PDB entry 7XCH | electron microscopy, 3.40 A resolution | chains A and B of the 5 polymer chains in the assembly

== Chain A (and B) ==
Molecule: Spike glycoprotein
Source organism: Severe acute respiratory syndrome coronavirus 2
Notes: chain B of this document is another copy of the same molecule, construct and numbering; everything in this record applies to it too
Reference sequence: P0DTC2 (SPIKE_SARS2); aligned to UniProt positions 14-1208 over residues 14-1208
Sequence (1240 residues; row label = number of the first residue in the row; note: 9 numbers in that range are skipped by the numbering (no residue carries them; nothing is unmodelled there); a row labelled like 210A-210F holds insertion residues (210A, then the next letters in order)):
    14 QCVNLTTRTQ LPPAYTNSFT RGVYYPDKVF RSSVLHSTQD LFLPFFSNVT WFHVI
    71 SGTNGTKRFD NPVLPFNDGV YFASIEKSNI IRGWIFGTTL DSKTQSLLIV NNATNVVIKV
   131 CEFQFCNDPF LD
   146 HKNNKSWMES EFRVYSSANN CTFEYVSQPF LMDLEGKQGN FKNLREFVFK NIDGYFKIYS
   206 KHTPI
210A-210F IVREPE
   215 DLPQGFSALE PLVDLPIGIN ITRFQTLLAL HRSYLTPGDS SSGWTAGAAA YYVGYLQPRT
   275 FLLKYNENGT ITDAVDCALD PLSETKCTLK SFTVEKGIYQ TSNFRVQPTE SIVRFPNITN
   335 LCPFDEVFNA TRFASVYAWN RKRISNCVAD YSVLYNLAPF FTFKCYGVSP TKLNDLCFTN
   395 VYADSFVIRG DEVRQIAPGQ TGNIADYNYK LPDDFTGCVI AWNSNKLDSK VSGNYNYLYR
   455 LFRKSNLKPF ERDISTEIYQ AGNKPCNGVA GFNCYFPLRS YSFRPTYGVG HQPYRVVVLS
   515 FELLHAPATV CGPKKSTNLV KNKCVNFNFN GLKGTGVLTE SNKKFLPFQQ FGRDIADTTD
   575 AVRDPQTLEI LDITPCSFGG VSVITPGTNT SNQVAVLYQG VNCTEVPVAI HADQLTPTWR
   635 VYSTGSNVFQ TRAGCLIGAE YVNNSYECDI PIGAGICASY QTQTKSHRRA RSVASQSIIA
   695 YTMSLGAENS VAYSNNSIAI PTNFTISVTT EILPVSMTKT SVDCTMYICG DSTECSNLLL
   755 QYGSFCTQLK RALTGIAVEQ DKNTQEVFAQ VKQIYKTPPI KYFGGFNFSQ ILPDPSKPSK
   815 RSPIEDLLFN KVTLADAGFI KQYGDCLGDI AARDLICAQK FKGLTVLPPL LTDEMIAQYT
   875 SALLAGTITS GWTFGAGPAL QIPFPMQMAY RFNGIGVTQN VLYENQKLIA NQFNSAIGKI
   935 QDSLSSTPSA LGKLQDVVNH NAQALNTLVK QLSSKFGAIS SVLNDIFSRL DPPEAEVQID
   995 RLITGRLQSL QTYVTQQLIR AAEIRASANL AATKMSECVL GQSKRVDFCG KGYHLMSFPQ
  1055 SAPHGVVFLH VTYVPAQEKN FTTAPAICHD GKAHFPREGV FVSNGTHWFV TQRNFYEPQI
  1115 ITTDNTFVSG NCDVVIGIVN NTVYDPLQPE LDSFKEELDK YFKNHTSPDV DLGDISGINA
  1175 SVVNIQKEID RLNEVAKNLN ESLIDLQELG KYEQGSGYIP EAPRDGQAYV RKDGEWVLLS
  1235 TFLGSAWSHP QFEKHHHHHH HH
Not modelled in the structure: 71-76, 146-152, 177-184, 210A-210F, 248-256, 677-689, 828-847, 1148-1256 (chain B: 71-76, 146-152, 177-184, 210A-210F, 248-256, 677-689, 828-844, 1148-1256)
Differences from the reference sequence: variant Val67 (Ala in P0DTC2), Ile95 (Thr in P0DTC2), Asp142 (Tyr145 in P0DTC2), Ile210A (Leu212 in P0DTC2), Asp339 (Gly in P0DTC2), Leu371 (Ser in P0DTC2), Pro373 (Ser in P0DTC2), Phe375 (Ser in P0DTC2), Asn417 (Lys in P0DTC2), Lys440 (Asn in P0DTC2), Ser446 (Gly in P0DTC2), Asn477 (Ser in P0DTC2), Lys478 (Thr in P0DTC2), Ala484 (Glu in P0DTC2), Arg493 (Gln in P0DTC2), Ser496 (Gly in P0DTC2), Arg498 (Gln in P0DTC2), Tyr501 (Asn in P0DTC2), His505 (Tyr in P0DTC2), Lys547 (Thr in P0DTC2), Gly614 (Asp in P0DTC2), Tyr655 (His in P0DTC2), Lys679 (Asn in P0DTC2), His681 (Pro in P0DTC2), Lys764 (Asn in P0DTC2), Tyr796 (Asp in P0DTC2), Pro817 (Phe in P0DTC2), Lys856 (Asn in P0DTC2), His954 (Gln in P0DTC2), Lys969 (Asn in P0DTC2), Phe981 (Leu in P0DTC2); insertion (210D-210F); engineered mutation Pro892 (Ala in P0DTC2), Pro899 (Ala in P0DTC2), Pro942 (Ala in P0DTC2), Pro986 (Lys in P0DTC2), Pro987 (Val in P0DTC2); expression tag (1209-1256)
UniProt features mapped onto this chain:
  - region: Asn280 to Cys301 (Putative superantigen), Arg403 to Asp405 (Integrin-binding motif), Asn448 to Phe456 (Immunodominant HLA epitope recognized by the CD8+), Ser816 to Tyr837 (Fusion peptide 1), Lys835 to Phe855 (Fusion peptide 2), Asp1163 to Glu1202 (Heptad repeat 2)
  - site (Cleavage): Arg685, Ser686, Arg815, Ser816
  - glycosylation: Asn17 (N-linked (GlcNAc...) (complex) asparagine), Asn61 (N-linked (GlcNAc...) (hybrid) asparagine), Asn74 (N-linked (GlcNAc...) (complex) asparagine), Asn122 (N-linked (GlcNAc...) (hybrid) asparagine), Asn149 (N-linked (GlcNAc...) (complex) asparagine), Asn165 (N-linked (GlcNAc...) (complex) asparagine), Asn234 (N-linked (GlcNAc...) (high mannose) asparagine), Asn282 (N-linked (GlcNAc...) (complex) asparagine), Thr323 (O-linked (GalNAc) threonine), Ser325 (O-linked (HexNAc...) serine), Asn331 (N-linked (GlcNAc...) (complex) asparagine), Asn343 (N-linked (GlcNAc...) (complex) asparagine), Asn603 (N-linked (GlcNAc...) (hybrid) asparagine), Asn616 (N-linked (GlcNAc...) (complex) asparagine), Asn657 (N-linked (GlcNAc...) (complex) asparagine), Thr676 (O-linked (GlcNAc...) threonine), Thr678 (O-linked (GlcNAc...) threonine), Asn709 (N-linked (GlcNAc...) (high mannose) asparagine), Asn717 (N-linked (GlcNAc...) (hybrid) asparagine), Asn801 (N-linked (GlcNAc...) (hybrid) asparagine) and 6 more in UniProt
Disulfides: Cys15-Cys136, Cys131-Cys166, Cys291-Cys301, Cys336-Cys361, Cys379-Cys432, Cys391-Cys525, Cys480-Cys488, Cys538-Cys590, Cys617-Cys649, Cys662-Cys671, Cys738-Cys760, Cys743-Cys749, Cys1032-Cys1043, Cys1082-Cys1126
Covalently attached groups: N-acetylglucosamine (NAG) linked to Asn17, Asn61, Asn122, Asn282, Asn331, Asn616, Asn709, Asn717, Asn801, Asn1074, Asn1098, Asn1134

== Chain A / chain B interface ==
Contacting residue pairs (126):
  Gln314(A) with Lys764(B)
  Asn317(A) with Asp737(B), hydrogen bond
  Arg319(A) with Thr739(B); Met740(B); Asp745(B), salt bridge
  Arg357(A) with Thr167(B), hydrogen bond (side chain-backbone); Glu169(B), salt bridge
  Pro521(A) with Tyr200(B); Pro230(B), hydrophobic
  Asn556(A) with Ala845(B)
  Lys557(A) with Ala846(B)
  Phe559(A) with Phe43(B), hydrophobic
  Leu560(A) with Thr284(B)
  Phe562(A) with Tyr38(B), hydrophobic; Asp40(B); Lys41(B); Glu224(B); Pro225(B), hydrophobic
  Gln563(A) with Lys41(B); Val42(B), hydrogen bond (side chain-backbone); Phe43(B)
  Gln564(A) with Lys41(B), hydrogen bond (backbone-backbone)
  Phe565(A) with Lys41(B); Phe43(B), hydrogen bond (backbone-backbone)
  Gly566(A) with Phe43(B)
  Arg567(A) with Val42(B); Phe43(B), hydrogen bond (backbone-backbone); Arg44(B)
  Asp568(A) with Ala852(B)
  Ile569(A) with Val47(B), hydrophobic; Leu849(B), hydrophobic
  Ala570(A) with Ala852(B), hydrophobic; Val963(B)
  Thr572(A) with Lys856(B)
  Asp574(A) with Arg847(B)
  Ile587(A) with Arg847(B), hydrogen bond (backbone-side chain)
  Thr588(A) with Arg847(B); Phe855(B)
  Pro589(A) with Arg847(B); Phe855(B), hydrophobic
  Phe592(A) with Met740(B), hydrophobic; Lys854(B); Gly857(B)
  Pro665(A) with Leu864(B), hydrophobic
  Gly667(A) with Leu864(B)
  Ala668(A) with Pro863(B), hydrogen bond (backbone-backbone); Leu864(B); Thr866(B)
  Gly669(A) with Leu864(B), hydrogen bond (backbone-backbone); Thr866(B); Met869(B)
  Thr696(A) with Met869(B)
  Leu699(A) with Met869(B), hydrophobic; Gln872(B); Tyr873(B)
  Ala701(A) with Lys786(B); Gln787(B); Ile788(B), hydrogen bond (backbone-backbone)
  Glu702(A) with Ile788(B); Lys790(B)
  Asn703(A) with Ile788(B), hydrogen bond (backbone-backbone); Tyr789(B); Lys790(B), hydrogen bond (backbone-backbone)
  Val705(A) with Tyr789(B), hydrophobic; Ala893(B), hydrophobic; Gln895(B)
  Ala706(A) with Gln895(B)
  Tyr707(A) with Pro792(B), hydrophobic; Phe797(B), hydrophobic; Thr883(B); Ile896(B); Pro897(B), hydrophobic; Phe898(B)
  Ser708(A) with Pro897(B)
  Asn709(A) with Pro897(B)
  Ser711(A) with Gln895(B); Pro897(B)
  Ile712(A) with Gln895(B); Ile896(B), hydrophobic
  Ala713(A) with Leu894(B), hydrophobic; Gln895(B), hydrogen bond (backbone-backbone)
  Pro715(A) with Leu894(B)
  Gln957(A) with Arg765(B)
  Lys964(A) with Ser758(B)
  Ser968(A) with Gln755(B); Tyr756(B), hydrogen bond (side chain-backbone); Gly757(B)
  Lys969(A) with Gln755(B), hydrogen bond (backbone-backbone)
  Phe970(A) with Gln755(B), hydrogen bond (backbone-backbone); Tyr756(B), hydrogen bond (backbone-side chain)
  Gly971(A) with Gln755(B); Tyr756(B)
  Asp985(A) with Gly413(B)
  Pro987(A) with Asp427(B)
  Arg995(A) with Asp994(B), salt bridge
  Gln1002(A) with Gln1002(B), hydrogen bond
  Thr1006(A) with Gln1005(B)
  Glu1017(A) with Arg1019(B), salt bridge
  Arg1039(A) with Glu1031(B), salt bridge; Arg1039(B)
  Val1040(A) with Ser1030(B)
  Asp1041(A) with Gly889(B)
  Lys1045(A) with Gly889(B); Ala890(B); Gly891(B)
  Gly1046(A) with Ala890(B)
  Tyr1047(A) with Ala890(B), hydrophobic
  Pro1069(A) with Ala890(B); Pro892(B)
  Glu1072(A) with Leu894(B)
  Asn1074(A) with Gln895(B), hydrogen bond
  Thr1077(A) with Met900(B)
  Ala1078(A) with Met900(B)
  Pro1079(A) with Met900(B); Tyr917(B), hydrophobic
  Phe1089(A) with Gln913(B); Tyr917(B), hydrophobic
  Pro1090(A) with Gln913(B)
  Val1094(A) with Tyr904(B)
  Arg1107(A) with Tyr904(B), hydrogen bond; Asn907(B); Gln913(B)
  Ser1123(A) with Asn914(B), hydrogen bond
  Val1128(A) with Tyr917(B); Glu918(B)
  Leu1145(A) with Leu1145(B), hydrophobic
Interface residues without a listed pair, chain A (93 interface residues in all): Asn360, Thr549, Lys558, Thr573, Asp586, Gln613, Ala647, Ile666, Ile670, Met697, Gly700, Ser704, Thr961, Gln965, Pro986, Thr1009, Ile1013, Phe1042, Val1068, Val1129
Interface residues without a listed pair, chain B (90 interface residues in all): Phe168, Asn282, Gly283, Pro412, Tyr796, Leu861, Pro862, Leu865, Trp886, Leu1001, Thr1009, Leu1012, Thr1027, Leu1034, Gly1035

== Overview ==
93 residues of chain A and 90 residues of chain B are in contact; the contacts include 21 hydrogen bonds and 5
salt bridges. Among the polar pairs are Arg319(A)-Asp745(B), Arg357(A)-Glu169(B) and Arg995(A)-Asp994(B).
Chain A and chain B are both Spike glycoprotein (Severe acute respiratory syndrome coronavirus 2); the
structure, Cryo-EM structure of SARS-CoV-2 Omicron spike protein (S-6P-RRAR) in complex with human ACE2
ectodomain (two-RBD-up state), was determined by electron microscopy, deposited together with 7XCI, 7XCP,
7Y9Z, 7YA0 and 7YA1.
